Entry 4NTX (X-ray diffraction, 2.27 A resolution); this record covers chains A and C of the 3 polymer chains in the assembly.

== Chain A ==
Molecule: Acid-sensing ion channel 1
Organism: Gallus gallus
UniProt: Q1XA76 (ASIC1_CHICK); residues 14-463 here = UniProt positions 14-463
Amino-acid sequence (450 residues; each row starts with the number of its first residue):
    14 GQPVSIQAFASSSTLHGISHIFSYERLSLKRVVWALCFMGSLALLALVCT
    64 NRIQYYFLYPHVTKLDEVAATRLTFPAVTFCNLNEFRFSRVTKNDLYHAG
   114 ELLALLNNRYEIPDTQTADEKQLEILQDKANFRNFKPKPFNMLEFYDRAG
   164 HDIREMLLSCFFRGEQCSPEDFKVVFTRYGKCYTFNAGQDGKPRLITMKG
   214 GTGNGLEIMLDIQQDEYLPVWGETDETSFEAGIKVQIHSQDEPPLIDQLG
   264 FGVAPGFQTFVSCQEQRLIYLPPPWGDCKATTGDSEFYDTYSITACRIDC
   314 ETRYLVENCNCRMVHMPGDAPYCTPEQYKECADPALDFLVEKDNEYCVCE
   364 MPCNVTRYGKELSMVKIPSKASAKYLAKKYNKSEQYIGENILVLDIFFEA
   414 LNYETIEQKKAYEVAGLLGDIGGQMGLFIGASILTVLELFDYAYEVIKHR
Not modelled in the structure: 14-44, 297-298, 457-463
Cystine bridges: Cys94-Cys195, Cys173-Cys180, Cys291-Cys366, Cys309-Cys362, Cys313-Cys360, Cys322-Cys344, Cys324-Cys336
Covalently attached groups: N-acetylglucosamine (NAG) linked to Asn367, Asn394
Bound ions: Na+: Thr237, Thr240
Ligand contacts:
  - amiloride (AMR; 3,5-diamino-N-(aminoiminomethyl)-6-chloropyrazinecarboxamide), molecule 1: Glu236, Thr237, Asp238, Asp350, Glu354
  - amiloride (AMR), molecule 2: Ala428, Gly429, Gly432
From the paper describing this entry:
  - binding site for amiloride: Gln437
  - mutagenesis - Q437A: increased signaling in response to MitTx

== Chain C ==
Molecule: Basic phospholipase A2 homolog Tx-beta
Organism: Micrurus tener tener
UniProt: G9I930 (PA2HB_MICTN); residues 1-119 here correspond to UniProt positions 31-149 (UniProt number = residue number + 30)
Amino-acid sequence (119 residues; numbered 1 to 119; the number before each row is that of its first residue):
     1 NLNQFRLMIKCTNDRVWADFVDYGCYCVARDSNTPVDDLDRCCQAQKQCY
    51 DEAVKVHGCKPLVMFYSFECRYLASDLDCSGNNTKCRNFVCNCDRTATLC
   101 ILTATYNRNNHKIDPSRCQ
Not modelled in the structure: 119
Cystine bridges: Cys11-Cys70, Cys25-Cys118, Cys27-Cys43, Cys42-Cys100, Cys49-Cys93, Cys59-Cys86, Cys79-Cys91
Bound ions: Na+ near Phe68 (its only coordinating residue here)
Ligand contacts: amiloride (AMR; 3,5-diamino-N-(aminoiminomethyl)-6-chloropyrazinecarboxamide): Asn83, Thr84, Arg87

== Interface between chain A and chain C ==
Contacting residue pairs (21):
  Tyr317(A) - Phe65(C)
  Glu320(A) - Asn3(C)
  Glu320(A) - Leu7(C)
  Asn321(A) - Asn1(C)  hydrogen bond (backbone-side chain)
  Asn321(A) - Asn3(C)  hydrogen bond (backbone-side chain)
  Asn321(A) - Gln4(C)  hydrogen bond
  Asn323(A) - Asn3(C)  hydrogen bond
  Glu339(A) - Lys60(C)  salt bridge
  Glu343(A) - Lys60(C)
  Glu343(A) - Val63(C)
  Glu343(A) - Met64(C)
  Glu343(A) - Phe65(C)  hydrogen bond (backbone-backbone)
  Cys344(A) - Asn1(C)
  Cys344(A) - Val63(C)
  Cys344(A) - Phe65(C)
  Pro347(A) - Phe65(C)  hydrophobic
  Pro347(A) - Arg87(C)
  Ala348(A) - Phe65(C)  hydrophobic
  Phe351(A) - Phe65(C)  hydrophobic
  Phe351(A) - Ser67(C)
  Lys355(A) - Gly81(C)  hydrogen bond (side chain-backbone)
Other interface residues (no listed pair), chain A (13 interface residues in all): Cys322, Gln340

== Overview ==
Chain A and chain C form an interface of 13 and 11 residues respectively; the contacts include 6 hydrogen
bonds and 1 salt bridge. Among the polar pairs are Glu339(A)-Lys60(C), Asn321(A)-Asn1(C) and
Asn321(A)-Asn3(C). From the paper: a binding site for amiloride at Gln437(A); Q437A of chain A increases
signaling in response to MitTx.
Here chain A is Acid-sensing ion channel 1 (Gallus gallus) and chain C is Basic phospholipase A2 homolog
Tx-beta (Micrurus tener tener). Entry 4NTX (Structure of acid-sensing ion channel in complex with snake toxin
and amiloride) was determined by X-ray diffraction (same publication as 4NTW and 4NTY).
